4AS7 - chain A; structure by X-ray diffraction, 2.40 A resolution.

Chain A:
Name: Kinesin-like protein KIF11
Source organism: Homo sapiens
Notes: fragment: motor domain, residues 1-368
Reference sequence: P52732 (KIF11_HUMAN); residues 1-368 here = UniProt positions 1-368
Chain sequence (368 residues; each row starts with the number of its first residue):
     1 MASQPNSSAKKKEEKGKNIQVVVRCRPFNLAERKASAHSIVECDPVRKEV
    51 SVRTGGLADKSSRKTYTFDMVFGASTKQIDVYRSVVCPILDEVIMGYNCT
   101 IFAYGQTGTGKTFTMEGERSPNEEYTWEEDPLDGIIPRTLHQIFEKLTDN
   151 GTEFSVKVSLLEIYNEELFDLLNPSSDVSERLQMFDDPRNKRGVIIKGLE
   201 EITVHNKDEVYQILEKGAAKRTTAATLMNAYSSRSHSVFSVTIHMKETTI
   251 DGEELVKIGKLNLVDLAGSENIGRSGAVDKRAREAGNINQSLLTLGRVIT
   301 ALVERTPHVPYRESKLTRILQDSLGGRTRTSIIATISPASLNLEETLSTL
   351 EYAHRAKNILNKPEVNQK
Not modelled in the structure: 1-15, 365-368
Sequence notes: engineered mutation Asp133 (Ala in P52732)
Swiss-Prot annotation at these positions:
  - binding site (ATP): Gly105 to Thr112
  - modified residue: Lys146 (N6-acetyllysine)
  - natural variant: Phe144 (F144L: In MCLMR), Arg234 (R234C: In MCLMR), Ser235 (S235C: In MCLMR)
Ion coordination: Cd2+ site 1: His38, Glu128, Asp208 (together with chloride ion); Cd2+ site 2: Asp59, Asp149, Glu166; Cd2+ site 3: Cys87, Asp91, His308 (together with chloride ion); Cd2+ site 4: Cys87, Glu313; Cd2+ site 5: Thr112 (together with ADP); Cd2+ site 6: His205, Glu209
Ligand contacts:
  - 6LX (N-(3-aminopropyl)-N-[(1R)-1-(3-benzyl-7-chloro-4-oxo-4H-chromen-2-yl)-2-methylpropyl]-4-methylbenzamide): Thr112, Met115, Glu116, Gly117, Glu118, Arg119, Trp127, Asp130, Asp133, Ile136, Pro137, Leu160, Leu171, Val210, Tyr211, Leu214, Glu215, Gly217, Ala218, Arg221
  - ADP (adenosine-5'-diphosphate): Arg24, Arg26, Pro27, Gln106, Thr107, Gly108, Thr109, Gly110, Lys111, Thr112, Phe113, Glu118
  - Co2+ (CO): Cys43, Gly73, Ala74

Overview:
Bound to chain A: ADP, Co2+ and compound 6LX. The Cd2+ site 1 is built by His38, Glu128 and Asp208. The Cd2+
site 2 is built by Asp59, Asp149 and Glu166. UniProt lists 8 ATP-binding residues.
Chain A is Kinesin-like protein KIF11 (Homo sapiens); the structure, Eg5 complex 1, was determined by X-ray
diffraction (same publication as 4B7B, 4BXN, 4A1Z and 4A28).
